4R7H - chain A; structure by X-ray diffraction, 2.80 A resolution.

[Chain A]
Protein: Macrophage colony-stimulating factor 1 receptor
Organism: Homo sapiens
Notes: EC 2.7.10.1; fragment: FMS kinase domain with KID
Reference sequence: P07333 (CSF1R_HUMAN); aligned to UniProt positions 541-881 over residues 533-919 (the alignment contains insertions or deletions, so no single offset holds)
Chain sequence (343 residues; each row starts with the number of its first residue; note: 46 numbers in that range are skipped by the numbering (no residue carries them; nothing is unmodelled there)):
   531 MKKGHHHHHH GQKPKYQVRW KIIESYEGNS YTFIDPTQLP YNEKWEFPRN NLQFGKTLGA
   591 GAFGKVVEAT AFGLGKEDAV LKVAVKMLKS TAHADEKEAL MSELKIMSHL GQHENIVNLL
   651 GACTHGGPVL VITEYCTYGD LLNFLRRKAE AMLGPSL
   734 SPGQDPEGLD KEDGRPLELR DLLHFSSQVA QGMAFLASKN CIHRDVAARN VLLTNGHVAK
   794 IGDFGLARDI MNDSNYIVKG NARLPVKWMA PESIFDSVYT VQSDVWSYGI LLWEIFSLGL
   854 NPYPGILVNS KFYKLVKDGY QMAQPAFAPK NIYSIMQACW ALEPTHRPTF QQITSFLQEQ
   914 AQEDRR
Not modelled in the structure: 531-543, 556-560, 734-746, 916-919
Sequence notes: expression tag (531-532, 534-541); engineered mutation T667 (Cys in P07333), S830 (Cys in P07333), T907 (Cys in P07333)
Small-molecule neighbours: P31 (5-[(5-chloro-1H-pyrrolo[2,3-b]pyridin-3-yl)methyl]-N-{[6-(trifluoromethyl)pyridin-3-yl]methyl}pyridin-2-amine): V548, R549, W550, L588, V596, A614, K616, S632, E633, I636, M637, V647, T663, E664, Y665, C666, G669, L785, G795, D796, F797

[Overview]
Chain A binds compound P31.
Chain A is Macrophage colony-stimulating factor 1 receptor (Homo sapiens); the structure, Crystal structure of
FMS KINASE domain with a small molecular inhibitor, PLX3397, was determined by X-ray diffraction, deposited
together with 4R7I.
